Entry 7CRR (electron microscopy, 3.48 A resolution); this record covers chains H and A of the 11 polymer chains in the assembly.

# Chain H
Molecule: Histone H2B
From: Xenopus tropicalis
UniProtKB: Q6AZK7 (Q6AZK7_XENTR); residues 1-122 here correspond to UniProt positions 5-126 (UniProt number = residue number + 4)
Sequence (122 residues; numbered 1 to 122; the number before each row is that of its first residue):
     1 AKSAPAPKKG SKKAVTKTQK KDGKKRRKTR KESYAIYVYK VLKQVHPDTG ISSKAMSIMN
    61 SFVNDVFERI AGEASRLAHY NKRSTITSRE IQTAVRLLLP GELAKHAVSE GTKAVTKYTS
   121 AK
Disordered / not traced: 1-24, 122

# Chain A
Molecule: 187-nt DNA strand
Sequence (187 nucleotides; numbered 1 to 187; the number before each row is that of its first residue):
     1 ATCGGGTGAT GCCCGATCCC CTGGAGAATC CCGGTGCCGA GGCCGCTCAA TTGGTCGTAG
    61 ACAGCTCTAG CACCGCTTAA ACGCACGTAC GCGCTGTCCC CCGCGTTTTA ACCGCCAAGG
   121 GGATTACTCC CTAGTCTCCA GGCACGTGTC AGATATATAC ATCCTGTTCC AGTGCCGGTG
   181 TCGCGAT
Disordered / not traced: 1-10, 179-187

# How chain H and chain A interact
Contacting residue pairs - 12 pairs, chain H then chain A:
  Arg-26(H) / DT124(A)  hydrogen bond to the sugar
  Thr-29(H) / DT124(A)  hydrogen bond to the phosphate
  Arg-30(H) / DC46(A)  base contact
  Arg-30(H) / DT47(A)  hydrogen bond to the sugar
  Tyr-39(H) / DG41(A)  hydrogen bond to the phosphate
  Ser-52(H) / DA40(A)  phosphate contact
  Ser-53(H) / DA40(A)  phosphate contact
  Arg-83(H) / DG60(A)  phosphate contact
  Arg-83(H) / DA61(A)  salt bridge to the phosphate
  Ser-84(H) / DA59(A)  hydrogen bond to the phosphate
  Ser-84(H) / DG60(A)  hydrogen bond to the phosphate
  Thr-85(H) / DG60(A)  hydrogen bond to the phosphate
Other interface residues (no listed pair), chain H (11 interface residues in all): Gly-50, Ile-51
Other interface residues (no listed pair), chain A (9 interface residues in all): DT125

# In short
11 residues of chain H and 9 residues of chain A are in contact, with 7 hydrogen bonds and 1 salt bridge.
Among the polar pairs are Arg-26(H)/DT124(A), Arg-30(H)/DT47(A) and Thr-29(H)/DT124(A).
Chain H is Histone H2B (Xenopus tropicalis) and chain A is a 187-nt DNA strand; the structure, Native NSD3
bound to 187-bp nucleosome, was determined by electron microscopy, deposited together with 7CRO, 7CRP and
7CRQ.
